2A56 - chains C and D of the 4 polymer chains in the assembly; structure by X-ray diffraction, 1.90 A resolution.

# Chain C
Protein: GFP-like non-fluorescent chromoprotein FP595 chain 1
From: Anemonia sulcata
Reference sequence: Q9GZ28 (NFCP_ANESU); residue numbers follow UniProt; this construct covers 2-62
Sequence (73 residues; row label = number of the first residue in the row; numbers below 1 keep their minus sign (Met-10 is residue -10)):
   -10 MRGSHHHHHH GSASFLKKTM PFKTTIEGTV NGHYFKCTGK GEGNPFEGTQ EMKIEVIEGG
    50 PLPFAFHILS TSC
Unresolved in the structure: -10 to 3
Differences from the reference sequence: expression tag (-10 to 1)
Curated features (UniProtKB/Swiss-Prot):
  - site: Cys62 (Cleavage)

# Chain D
Protein: GFP-like non-fluorescent chromoprotein FP595 chain 2
From: Anemonia sulcata
Reference sequence: Q9GZ28 (NFCP_ANESU); aligned to UniProt positions 63-230 over residues 65-232 (the alignment contains insertions or deletions, so no single offset holds)
Sequence (168 residues; numbered 65 to 232; the number before each row is that of its first residue):
    65 MSKTFIKYVS GIPDYFKQSF PEGFTWERTT TYEDGGFLTA HQDTSLDGDC LVYKVKILGN
   125 NFPADGPVMQ NKAGRWEPST EIVYEVDGVL RGQSLMALKC PGGRHLTCHL HTTYRSKKPA
   185 SALKMPGFHF EDHRIEIMEE VEKGKCYKQY EAAVGRYCDA APSKLGHN
Differences from the reference sequence: chromophore (65, 65, 65); engineered mutation Ser143 (Ala in Q9GZ28)
Modified positions: Met65 ({(4Z)-4-(4-hydroxybenzylidene)-2-[3-(methylthio)propanimidoyl]-5-oxo-4,5-dihydro-1H-imidazol-1-yl}acetic acid; NRQ)

# Chain C / chain D interface
Residue-residue contacts (119):
  Phe4(C) with Pro85(D); Leu110(D)
  Leu5(C) with Lys81(D); Phe84(D), hydrophobic
  Met9(C) with Phe69(D); Leu110(D), hydrophobic; Asp113(D); Leu115(D), hydrophobic
  Pro10(C) with Asp113(D); Cys114(D); Leu115(D), hydrogen bond (backbone-backbone)
  Phe11(C) with Phe69(D), hydrophobic; Cys114(D), hydrophobic; Leu115(D); Tyr117(D), hydrophobic
  Lys12(C) with Cys114(D); Leu115(D), hydrogen bond (backbone-backbone); Val116(D); Tyr117(D), hydrogen bond (backbone-backbone)
  Thr13(C) with Tyr117(D); Val119(D)
  Thr14(C) with Tyr117(D), hydrogen bond (backbone-backbone); Lys118(D); Val119(D), hydrogen bond (backbone-backbone)
  Ile15(C) with Val119(D); Ile121(D), hydrophobic
  Glu16(C) with Val119(D), hydrogen bond (backbone-backbone); Lys120(D); Ile121(D), hydrogen bond (backbone-backbone)
  Gly17(C) with Ile121(D)
  Thr18(C) with Ile121(D), hydrogen bond (backbone-backbone); Leu122(D); Gly123(D), hydrogen bond (backbone-backbone)
  Val19(C) with Leu102(D), hydrophobic; Gly123(D)
  Asn20(C) with Gly123(D), hydrogen bond (backbone-backbone); Asn124(D); Asn125(D), hydrogen bond (side chain-backbone); Phe126(D), hydrogen bond (side chain-backbone); Met133(D)
  Gly32(C) with Phe69(D)
  Asn33(C) with Phe69(D)
  Pro34(C) with Thr68(D); Phe69(D), hydrophobic; Ile70(D), hydrogen bond (backbone-backbone); Lys81(D), hydrogen bond (backbone-side chain)
  Phe35(C) with Lys71(D); Lys81(D)
  Glu36(C) with Lys71(D)
  Gly37(C) with Phe69(D); Ile70(D); Lys71(D); Glu215(D); Ala216(D); Ala217(D), hydrogen bond (backbone-backbone)
  Thr38(C) with Phe69(D); Tyr214(D); Glu215(D)
  Gln39(C) with Met65(D); Ser66(D), hydrogen bond; Phe69(D); Tyr214(D); Glu215(D), hydrogen bond (backbone-backbone)
  Glu40(C) with Met202(D); Lys212(D); Gln213(D)
  Met41(C) with Met65(D); Tyr211(D); Lys212(D); Gln213(D), hydrogen bond (backbone-backbone)
  Lys42(C) with Cys210(D), hydrogen bond; Tyr211(D)
  Ile43(C) with Lys209(D); Cys210(D); Tyr211(D), hydrogen bond (backbone-backbone); Gln213(D)
  Glu44(C) with Lys209(D); Cys210(D)
  Val45(C) with Gly208(D); Lys209(D), hydrogen bond (backbone-backbone)
  Pro50(C) with Lys207(D); Gly208(D); Lys209(D)
  Leu51(C) with Gly208(D), hydrogen bond (backbone-backbone)
  Pro52(C) with Met133(D)
  Phe53(C) with Val132(D); Met133(D), hydrophobic; Asn135(D)
  Ala54(C) with Val132(D), hydrogen bond (backbone-backbone); Asn135(D); Ala137(D), hydrophobic
  Phe55(C) with Ile201(D), hydrophobic; Tyr211(D), hydrophobic; Gln213(D)
  His56(C) with Ala137(D); Gly138(D), hydrogen bond (side chain-backbone); Arg139(D); Trp140(D), hydrogen bond (backbone-side chain); Leu162(D)
  Ile57(C) with Tyr96(D); Leu102(D); Phe126(D), hydrophobic; Val132(D), hydrophobic
  Leu58(C) with Ile121(D), hydrophobic
  Ser59(C) with Met65(D); Trp140(D), hydrogen bond; Ile199(D); Gln213(D), hydrogen bond (backbone-side chain)
  Thr60(C) with Met65(D); Trp90(D); Arg92(D), hydrogen bond (backbone-side chain); Met160(D); Ile199(D)
  Ser61(C) with Trp90(D); Ala104(D); Val119(D); Ile121(D)
  Cys62(C) with Met65(D); Tyr117(D)
Other interface residues (no listed pair), chain C (43 interface residues in all): Phe24, Gly49
Other interface residues (no listed pair), chain D (54 interface residues in all): Pro131, Leu174

# In short
Chain C and chain D form an interface of 43 and 54 residues respectively; the contacts include 28 hydrogen
bonds. Polar contacts include Asn20(C)-Asn125(D), Asn20(C)-Phe126(D) and Pro34(C)-Lys81(D).
Chain C is GFP-like non-fluorescent chromoprotein FP595 chain 1 and chain D is GFP-like non-fluorescent
chromoprotein FP595 chain 2, both from Anemonia sulcata; the structure, fluorescent protein asFP595, A143S,
on-state, 5min irradiation, was determined by X-ray diffraction together with 2A50, 2A52, 2A53 and 2A54 from
the same study.
